PDB entry 7W0C | electron microscopy, 3.93 A resolution | chains A and D of the 4 polymer chains in the assembly

# Chain A
Molecule: Dicer-2, isoform A
From: Drosophila melanogaster
Notes: EC 3.1.21.1, 3.1.26.-, 3.1.26.3, 3.6.1.3
UniProtKB: A1ZAW0 (A1ZAW0_DROME); numbering as in UniProt (aligned over 1-1722)
Amino-acid sequence (1722 residues; numbered 1 to 1722; the number before each row is that of its first residue):
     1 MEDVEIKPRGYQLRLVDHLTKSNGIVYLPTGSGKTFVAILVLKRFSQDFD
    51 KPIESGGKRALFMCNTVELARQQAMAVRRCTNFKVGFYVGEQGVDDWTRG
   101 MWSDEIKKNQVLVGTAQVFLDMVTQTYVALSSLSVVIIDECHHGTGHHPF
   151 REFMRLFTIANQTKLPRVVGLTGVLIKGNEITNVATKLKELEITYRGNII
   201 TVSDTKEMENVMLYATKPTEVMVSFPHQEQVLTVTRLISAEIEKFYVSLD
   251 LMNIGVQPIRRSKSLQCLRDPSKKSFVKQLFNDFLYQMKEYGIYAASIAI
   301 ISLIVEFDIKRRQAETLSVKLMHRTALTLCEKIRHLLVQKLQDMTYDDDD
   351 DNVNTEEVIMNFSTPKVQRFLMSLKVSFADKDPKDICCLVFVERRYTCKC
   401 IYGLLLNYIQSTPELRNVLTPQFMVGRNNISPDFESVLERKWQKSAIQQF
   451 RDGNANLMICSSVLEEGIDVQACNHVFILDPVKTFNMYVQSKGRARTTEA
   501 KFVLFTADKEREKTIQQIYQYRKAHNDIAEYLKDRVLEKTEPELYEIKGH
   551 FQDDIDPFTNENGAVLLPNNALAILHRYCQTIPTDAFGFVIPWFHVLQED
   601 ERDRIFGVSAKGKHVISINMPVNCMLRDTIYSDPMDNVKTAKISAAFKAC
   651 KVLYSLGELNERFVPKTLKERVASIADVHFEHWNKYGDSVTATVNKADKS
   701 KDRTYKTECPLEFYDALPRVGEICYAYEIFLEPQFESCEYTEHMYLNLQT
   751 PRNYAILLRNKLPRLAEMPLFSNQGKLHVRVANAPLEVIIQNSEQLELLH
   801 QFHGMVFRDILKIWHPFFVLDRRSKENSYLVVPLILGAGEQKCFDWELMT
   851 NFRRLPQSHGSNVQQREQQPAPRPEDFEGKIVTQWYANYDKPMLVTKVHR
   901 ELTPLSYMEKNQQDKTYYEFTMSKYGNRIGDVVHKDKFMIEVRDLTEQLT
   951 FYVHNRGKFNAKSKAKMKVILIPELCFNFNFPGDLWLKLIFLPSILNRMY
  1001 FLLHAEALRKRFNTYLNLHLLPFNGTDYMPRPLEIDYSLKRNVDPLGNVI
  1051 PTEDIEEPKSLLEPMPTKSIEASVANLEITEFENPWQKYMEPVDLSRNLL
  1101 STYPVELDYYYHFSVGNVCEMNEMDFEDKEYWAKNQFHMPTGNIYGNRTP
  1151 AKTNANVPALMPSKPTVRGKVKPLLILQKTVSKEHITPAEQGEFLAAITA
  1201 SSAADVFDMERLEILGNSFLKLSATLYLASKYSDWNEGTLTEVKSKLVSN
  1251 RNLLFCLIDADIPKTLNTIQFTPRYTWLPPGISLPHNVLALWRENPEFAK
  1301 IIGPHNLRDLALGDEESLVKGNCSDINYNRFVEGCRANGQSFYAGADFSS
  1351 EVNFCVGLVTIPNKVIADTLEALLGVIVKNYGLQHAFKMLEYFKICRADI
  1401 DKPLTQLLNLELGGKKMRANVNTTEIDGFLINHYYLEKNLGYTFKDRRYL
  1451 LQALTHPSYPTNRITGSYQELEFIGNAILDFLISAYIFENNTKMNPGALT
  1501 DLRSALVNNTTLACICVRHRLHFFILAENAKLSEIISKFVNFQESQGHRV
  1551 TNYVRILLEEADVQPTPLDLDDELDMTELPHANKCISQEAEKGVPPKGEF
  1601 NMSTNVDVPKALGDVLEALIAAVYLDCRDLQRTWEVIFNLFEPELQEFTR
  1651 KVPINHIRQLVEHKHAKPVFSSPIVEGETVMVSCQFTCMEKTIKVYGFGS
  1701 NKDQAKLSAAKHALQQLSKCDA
Unresolved in the structure: 1, 1043-1168, 1553-1601, 1653-1722
Sequence notes: engineered mutation Asn1217 (Asp in A1ZAW0), Asn1476 (Asp in A1ZAW0)
Residues lining bound ligands: ADP (adenosine-5'-diphosphate): Glu5, Ile6, Lys7, Pro8, Arg9, Tyr11, Gln12, Pro29, Thr30, Gly31, Ser32, Gly33, Lys34, Thr35, Phe36, Tyr214
From the paper describing this entry:
  - mutagenesis - D1217N/D1476N: abolished catalytic activity

# Chain D
Molecule: 52-nt RNA strand
Sequence (52 nucleotides; each row starts with the number of its first residue):
     1 GAGACUUGGGCAAUGUGACUGCUGAUCAGCAGUCACAUUGCCCAAGUCUC
    51 UU
Unresolved in the structure: 1-15

# How chain A and chain D interact
Residue-residue contacts - 45 pairs, chain A then chain D:
  Asn65(A) - U39(D)  hydrogen bond to the sugar
  Asn65(A) - G40(D)  sugar contact
  Thr66(A) - U39(D)  hydrogen bond to the phosphate
  Thr66(A) - G40(D)  hydrogen bond to the phosphate
  Val67(A) - G40(D)  hydrogen bond to the phosphate
  Gly90(A) - C41(D)  hydrogen bond to the phosphate
  Gly90(A) - C42(D)  phosphate contact
  Glu91(A) - C41(D)  phosphate contact
  Val94(A) - C42(D)  phosphate contact
  Asp95(A) - C42(D)  phosphate contact
  Asp95(A) - C43(D)  phosphate contact
  Thr115(A) - G40(D)  hydrogen bond to the phosphate
  Thr115(A) - C41(D)  hydrogen bond to the phosphate
  Gln117(A) - G40(D)  sugar contact
  Gln117(A) - C41(D)  sugar contact
  Val118(A) - C41(D)  sugar contact
  Ser262(A) - U33(D)  hydrogen bond to the phosphate
  Ser262(A) - C34(D)  phosphate contact
  Ser264(A) - G32(D)  hydrogen bond to the phosphate
  Ser264(A) - U33(D)  hydrogen bond to the phosphate
  Gln266(A) - G32(D)  sugar contact
  Arg269(A) - C34(D)  phosphate contact
  Gln279(A) - C36(D)  phosphate contact
  Glu393(A) - A37(D)  sugar contact
  Arg394(A) - C36(D)  sugar contact
  Arg394(A) - A37(D)  phosphate contact
  Arg395(A) - A37(D)  salt bridge to the phosphate
  Arg395(A) - U38(D)  phosphate contact
  Gly426(A) - U38(D)  hydrogen bond to the phosphate
  Gly426(A) - U39(D)  phosphate contact
  Arg427(A) - U39(D)  hydrogen bond to the phosphate
  Arg427(A) - G40(D)  salt bridge to the phosphate
  Arg427(A) - C41(D)  salt bridge to the phosphate
  Asn428(A) - U38(D)  phosphate contact
  Ser461(A) - U38(D)  hydrogen bond to the phosphate
  Ser462(A) - A37(D)  sugar contact
  Ser462(A) - U38(D)  sugar contact
  Val463(A) - U38(D)  sugar contact
  Val463(A) - U39(D)  phosphate contact
  Glu466(A) - U38(D)  sugar contact
  Arg577(A) - C42(D)  sugar contact
  Gln580(A) - C42(D)  hydrogen bond to the sugar
  Gln580(A) - C43(D)  sugar contact
  Asn637(A) - A31(D)  hydrogen bond to the phosphate
  Val638(A) - G32(D)  phosphate contact
Interface residues without a listed pair, chain A (34 interface residues in all): Glu68, Val89, Lys263, Cys267, Val425

# Summary
34 residues of chain A face 12 of chain D across their interface; the contacts include 15 hydrogen bonds and 3
salt bridges. Polar contacts include Asn65(A)-U39(D), Gln580(A)-C42(D) and Thr66(A)-U39(D). Ligands of chain
A: ADP. The paper reports that D1217N/D1476N of chain A abolish catalytic activity.
Here chain A is Dicer-2, isoform A (Drosophila melanogaster) and chain D is a 52-nt RNA strand. Entry 7W0C
(Dicer2-Loqs-PD-dsRNA complex at early-translocation state) was determined by electron microscopy, deposited
together with 7W0A, 7W0B, 7W0D, 7W0E and 7W0F.
